PDB entry 8TMP | electron microscopy, 3.20 A resolution | chains B and E of the 7 polymer chains in the assembly

[Chain B (and E)]
Name: Cobalt/magnesium transport protein CorA
Organism: Thermotoga maritima
Notes: chain E of this document is another copy of the same molecule, construct and numbering; everything in this record applies to it too
UniProt: Q9WZ31 (CORA_THEMA); numbering as in UniProt (aligned over 1-351)
Amino-acid sequence (373 residues; row label = number of the first residue in the row; numbers below 1 keep their minus sign (Met-21 is residue -21)):
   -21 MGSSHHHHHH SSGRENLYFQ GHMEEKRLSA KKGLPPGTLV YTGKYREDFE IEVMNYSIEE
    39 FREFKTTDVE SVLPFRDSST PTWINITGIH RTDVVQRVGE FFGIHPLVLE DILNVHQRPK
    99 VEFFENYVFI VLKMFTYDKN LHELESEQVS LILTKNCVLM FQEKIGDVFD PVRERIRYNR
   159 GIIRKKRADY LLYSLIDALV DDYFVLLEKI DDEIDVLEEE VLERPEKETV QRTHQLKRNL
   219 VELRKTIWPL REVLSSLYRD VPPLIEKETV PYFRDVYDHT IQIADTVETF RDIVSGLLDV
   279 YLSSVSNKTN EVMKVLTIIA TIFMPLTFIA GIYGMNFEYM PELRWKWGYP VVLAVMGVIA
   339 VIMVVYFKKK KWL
Unresolved in the structure: -21 to 0 (chain E: -21 to 0, 351)
Construct notes: initiating methionine (-21); expression tag (-20 to 0)
UniProt features mapped onto this chain:
  - motif: Gly312 to Asn314 (Probable selectivity filter)
  - site: Asn288 (Essential for ion permeation), Leu294 (Important for closing the ion permeation pathway in the closed state), Thr295 (Threonine that confers selectivity for Co(2+) transport)
  - mutagenesis: Asp89 (D89F/K: Decreases ion transport), Asp253 (D253K: Increases protein stability. Decreases ion transport), Leu280 (L280A: Decreases ion transport), Asn288 (N288L: Abolishes Co(2+) uptake), Met291 (M291A: No effect on ion transport), Leu294 (L294A/V: Increases ion transport by suppression of an obstruction in the transmembrane ion permeation pathway), Thr295 (T295L: Strongly reduces Co(2+) uptake. Abolishes Co(2+) uptake; when associated with L-299; T295M: Strongly reduces Co(2+) uptake ...), Thr299 (T299L: Reduces Co(2+) uptake. Abolishes Co(2+) uptake; when associated with L-295; T299M: No effect on Co(2+) uptake; T299S: Abolishes Co(2+) uptake), Pro303 (P303A/G/I: Increases ion transport by suppression of a kink in the transmembrane ion permeation pathway), Thr305 (T305L: Abolishes Co(2+) uptake), Ile310 (I310A: Increases ion transport), Tyr311 (Y311A: Abolishes pentamerization. Abolishes ion transport; Y311F: No effect on pentamerization. No effect on ion transport), 7 further mutagenesis entries in UniProt

[Chain B / chain E interface]
Residue-residue contacts - 18 pairs, chain B then chain E:
  Met1(B) - Asp253(E)
  Phe101(B) - Arg252(E)
  Arg222(B) - Asp270(E)  salt bridge
  Lys223(B) - Thr267(E)
  Trp226(B) - Trp226(E)  hydrophobic
  Trp226(B) - Asp263(E)
  Trp226(B) - Glu266(E)
  Glu230(B) - Arg229(E)  salt bridge
  Glu230(B) - Arg237(E)  salt bridge
  Glu230(B) - Tyr255(E)  hydrogen bond
  Glu230(B) - Ile259(E)
  Ser234(B) - Arg252(E)
  Arg237(B) - Ser233(E)
  Arg237(B) - Arg237(E)
  Asp238(B) - Tyr236(E)
  Asp238(B) - Arg252(E)  salt bridge
  Arg269(B) - Asp270(E)  salt bridge
  Leu280(B) - Leu280(E)  hydrophobic
Also at the interface, not in a pair above, chain B (12 interface residues in all): Ser233

[Summary]
12 residues of chain B face 14 of chain E across their interface, with 1 hydrogen bond and 5 salt bridges.
Among the polar pairs are Arg222(B)-Asp270(E), Glu230(B)-Arg229(E) and Glu230(B)-Arg237(E). UniProt lists 19
mutagenesis sites on chain B.
Chain B and chain E are both Cobalt/magnesium transport protein CorA (Thermotoga maritima); the structure,
Cryo-EM structure of magnesium depleted CorA in complex with conformation-specific synthetic antibody C18,
State MGD-1B, was determined by electron microscopy.
